Entry 7MLV (electron microscopy, 4.10 A resolution (low resolution: residue-level contacts below are approximate; hydrogen-bond / salt-bridge calls are withheld)); this record covers chains J and G of the 12 polymer chains in the assembly.

== Chain J ==
Protein: 3D1 Fab Light Chain
From: Rattus norvegicus
Notes: antibody fragment or engineered binder
Amino-acid sequence (107 residues; row label = number of the first residue in the row):
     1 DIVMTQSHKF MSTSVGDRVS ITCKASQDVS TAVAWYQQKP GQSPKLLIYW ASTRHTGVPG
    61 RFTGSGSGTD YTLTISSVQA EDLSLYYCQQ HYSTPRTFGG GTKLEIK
Unresolved in the structure: 1, 103-107
Cystine bridges: Cys23-Cys88

== Chain G ==
Protein: 3D1 Fab Heavy Chain
From: Rattus norvegicus
Notes: antibody fragment or engineered binder
Amino-acid sequence (118 residues; numbered 1 to 118; the number before each row is that of its first residue):
     1 QVQLQQSGAE LMKPGAAVKI SCKATGHTIS RYWIDWLKQR PGHGLEWIGE ILPGSGSTNY
    61 NEKFKGKATF TAEKSSNTAY MQLSSLTSED SAVYYCAMGV RGNYFDYWGQ GTTLTVSS
Unresolved in the structure: 1, 117-118
Cystine bridges: Cys22-Cys96

== How chain J and chain G interact ==
Pairs across the interface (28; chain J residue first):
  Tyr36(J) with Phe105(G); Trp108(G)
  Gln42(J) with Tyr95(G)
  Ser43(J) with Tyr95(G); Gly109(G); Gln110(G)
  Pro44(J) with Tyr95(G); Trp108(G)
  Lys45(J) with Trp108(G)
  Leu46(J) with Tyr104(G); Phe105(G); Asp106(G)
  Tyr49(J) with Tyr104(G)
  Trp50(J) with Arg101(G); Tyr104(G)
  His55(J) with Asp106(G)
  Tyr87(J) with Leu45(G)
  Gln89(J) with Asn103(G)
  His91(J) with Asn103(G)
  Thr94(J) with Trp47(G)
  Arg96(J) with Trp47(G); Glu50(G)
  Phe98(J) with Leu37(G); Leu45(G); Phe105(G)
  Gly99(J) with Gly44(G); Leu45(G)
  Gly100(J) with Gly44(G)
Interface residues without a listed pair, chain J (20 interface residues in all): Ala34, Gln38, Thr97
Interface residues without a listed pair, chain G (16 interface residues in all): Gly102, Gly111

== Summary ==
Chain J and chain G form an interface of 20 and 16 residues respectively.
Chain J is 3D1 Fab Light Chain and chain G is 3D1 Fab Heavy Chain, both from Rattus norvegicus; the structure,
Cryo-EM reveals partially and fully assembled native glycine receptors,homomeric tetramer, was determined by
electron microscopy, deposited together with 7MLU and 7MLY.
